7RJE - chains A and B of the 18 polymer chains in the assembly; structure by electron microscopy, 3.30 A resolution.

== Chain A ==
Molecule: Ubiquinol--cytochrome-c reductase subunit
Source organism: Candida albicans (strain SC5314 / ATCC MYA-2876)
Reference sequence: A0A1D8PP59 (A0A1D8PP59_CANAL); residue numbers follow UniProt; this construct covers 1-439
Chain sequence (439 residues; each row starts with the number of its first residue):
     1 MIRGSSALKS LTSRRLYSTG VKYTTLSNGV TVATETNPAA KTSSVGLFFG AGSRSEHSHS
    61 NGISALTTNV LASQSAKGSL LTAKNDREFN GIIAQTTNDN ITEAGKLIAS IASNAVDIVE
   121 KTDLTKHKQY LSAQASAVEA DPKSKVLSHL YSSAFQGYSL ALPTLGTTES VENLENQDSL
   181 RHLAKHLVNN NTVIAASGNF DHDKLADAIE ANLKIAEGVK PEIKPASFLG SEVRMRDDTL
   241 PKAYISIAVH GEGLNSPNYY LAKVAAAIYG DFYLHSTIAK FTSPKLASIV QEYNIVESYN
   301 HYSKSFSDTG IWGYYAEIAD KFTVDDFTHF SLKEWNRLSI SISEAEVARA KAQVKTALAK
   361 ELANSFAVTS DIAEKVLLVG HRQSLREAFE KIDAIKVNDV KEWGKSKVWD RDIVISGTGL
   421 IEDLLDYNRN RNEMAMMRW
Disordered / not traced: 1-19, 437-439

== Chain B ==
Molecule: Cytochrome b-c1 complex subunit 2, mitochondrial
Source organism: Candida albicans (strain SC5314 / ATCC MYA-2876)
Reference sequence: P83782 (QCR2_CANAL); numbering as in UniProt (aligned over 1-374)
Chain sequence (374 residues; numbered 1 to 374; the number before each row is that of its first residue):
     1 MLSRASIRAY SSIPNSVKIA AKESATDLTK LSVIINNAGS KTGKSGVSHL LSKFTFLNNG
    61 AKSALRFTRE SELLGGTFES KVTRDALILN TTFLKQDLPY YVEALGNVVS NTQFAPHEFN
   121 EIVLPTANAE TKLANANPAF KGVEKLHEIT FRRGLGNPLF YNESTPIKLE EVAQFSKEQF
   181 SGENISIVAE GANEEDLTKF VSESAFCYLP SSSSNGAKAL PTNTFTGQEA RVPSSGASSA
   241 LIGIPVKPAD FGKYEVLSAA IGTSTLPSTS TPLAQIPGAT SHLYKYQDAG LFVISVSGEA
   301 SQVAQGIKQA KSVAESVSSS ALSEAVKAAE LSVALQSTVD SPLNVKVVAE EAPISKFNYV
   361 AVGDLDVLPY ADEL
Disordered / not traced: 1-10

== Interface between chain A and chain B ==
Contacting residue pairs (54; chain A residue first):
  Asn-37(A) / Ala-25(B)
  Ala-39(A) / Glu-23(B)
  Lys-41(A) / Ala-334(B)
  Lys-41(A) / Ser-337(B)  hydrogen bond
  Lys-41(A) / Thr-338(B)
  Thr-42(A) / Leu-331(B)
  Ser-73(A) / Ser-270(B)
  Gly-78(A) / Glu-324(B)
  Gly-78(A) / Lys-327(B)
  Gly-78(A) / Ala-328(B)  hydrogen bond (backbone-backbone)
  Leu-80(A) / Leu-266(B)  hydrophobic
  Leu-80(A) / Pro-267(B)
  Leu-80(A) / Leu-331(B)  hydrophobic
  Leu-81(A) / Ser-268(B)  hydrogen bond (backbone-side chain)
  Gln-95(A) / Leu-331(B)
  Thr-97(A) / Glu-330(B)
  Thr-97(A) / Leu-331(B)
  Asn-100(A) / Lys-327(B)
  His-275(A) / Thr-126(B)
  His-275(A) / Ala-129(B)
  Thr-277(A) / Lys-53(B)
  Thr-277(A) / Leu-57(B)
  Thr-277(A) / Ile-122(B)
  Thr-277(A) / Thr-126(B)
  Ile-278(A) / Thr-68(B)
  Ile-278(A) / Phe-78(B)  hydrophobic
  Lys-280(A) / Ile-122(B)
  Phe-281(A) / Leu-57(B)  hydrophobic
  Phe-281(A) / Ala-64(B)  hydrophobic
  Phe-281(A) / Leu-65(B)  hydrophobic
  Phe-281(A) / Thr-68(B)
  Phe-281(A) / Arg-69(B)  hydrogen bond (backbone-side chain)
  Phe-281(A) / Ile-122(B)  hydrophobic
  Thr-282(A) / Arg-69(B)  hydrogen bond (backbone-side chain)
  Thr-282(A) / Glu-72(B)  hydrogen bond
  Ser-283(A) / Arg-69(B)
  Ser-283(A) / Glu-72(B)  hydrogen bond
  Pro-284(A) / Glu-72(B)
  Ala-345(A) / Leu-73(B)
  Ala-348(A) / Leu-73(B)
  Arg-349(A) / Glu-72(B)
  Arg-349(A) / Leu-73(B)
  Ala-352(A) / Leu-73(B)
  Ala-352(A) / Leu-74(B)
  Ala-352(A) / Gly-75(B)
  Gln-353(A) / Glu-72(B)
  Gln-353(A) / Gly-75(B)
  Thr-356(A) / Gly-75(B)  hydrogen bond (side chain-backbone)
  Ala-359(A) / Leu-28(B)  hydrophobic
  Lys-360(A) / Leu-28(B)
  Lys-360(A) / Thr-92(B)  hydrogen bond
  Leu-362(A) / Thr-26(B)
  Asn-364(A) / Leu-335(B)
  Phe-389(A) / Leu-94(B)  hydrophobic
Other interface residues (no listed pair), chain A (39 interface residues in all): Thr-82, Thr-96, Asp-99, Tyr-273, Ser-276, Ser-288, Lys-355, Ala-363, Leu-385
Other interface residues (no listed pair), chain B (38 interface residues in all): Asp-27, Lys-30, Gly-76, Leu-133, Thr-269

== In short ==
The interface between chain A and chain B involves 39 residues on one side and 38 on the other, with 9
hydrogen bonds. Polar pairs include Lys-41(A)/Ser-337(B), Leu-81(A)/Ser-268(B) and Phe-281(A)/Arg-69(B).
Chain A is Ubiquinol--cytochrome-c reductase subunit and chain B is Cytochrome b-c1 complex subunit 2,
mitochondrial, both from Candida albicans (strain SC5314 / ATCC MYA-2876); the structure, Complex III2 from
Candida albicans, Inz-5 bound, was determined by electron microscopy, deposited together with 7RJA, 7RJB, 7RJC
and 7RJD.
